PDB entry 2WWA | electron microscopy, 8.90 A resolution (very low resolution: no residue pairs are listed; an interface is given only as per-side residue counts) | chains A and D of the 15 polymer chains in the assembly

# Chain A
Name: Sec sixty-one protein homolog
Source organism: Saccharomyces cerevisiae
Reference sequence: P38353 (SSH1_YEAST); numbering as in UniProt (aligned over 1-490)
Amino-acid sequence (490 residues; numbered 1 to 490; the number before each row is that of its first residue):
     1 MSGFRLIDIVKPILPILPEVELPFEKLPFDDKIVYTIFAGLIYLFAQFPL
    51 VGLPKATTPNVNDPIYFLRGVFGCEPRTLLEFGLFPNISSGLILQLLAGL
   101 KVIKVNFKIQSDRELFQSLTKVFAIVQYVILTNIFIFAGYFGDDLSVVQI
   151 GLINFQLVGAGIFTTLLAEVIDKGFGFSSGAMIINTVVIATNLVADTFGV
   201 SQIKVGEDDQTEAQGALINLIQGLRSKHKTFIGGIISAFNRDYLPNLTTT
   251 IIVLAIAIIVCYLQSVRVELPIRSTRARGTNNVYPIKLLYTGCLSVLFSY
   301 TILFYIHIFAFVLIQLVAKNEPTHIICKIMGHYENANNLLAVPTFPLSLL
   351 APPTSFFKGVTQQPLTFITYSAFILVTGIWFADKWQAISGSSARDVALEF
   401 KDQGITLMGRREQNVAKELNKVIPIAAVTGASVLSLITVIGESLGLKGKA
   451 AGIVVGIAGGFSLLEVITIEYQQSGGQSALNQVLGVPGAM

# Chain D
Molecule: 25S RRNA
Source organism: Saccharomyces cerevisiae
Sequence (63 nucleotides; each row starts with the number of its first residue):
    41 AGAACGCAGCGAAAUGCGAUACGUAAUGUGAAUUGCAGAAUUCCGUGAAU
    91 CAUCGAAUCUUUG

# How chain A and chain D interact
At this resolution (9 A) residue pairs are not listed: 16 residues of chain A and 10 of chain D lie at the interface.

# Summary
16 residues of chain A face 10 of chain D across their interface.
Chain A is Sec sixty-one protein homolog and chain D is 25S RRNA, both from Saccharomyces cerevisiae; the
structure, Cryo-EM structure of idle yeast Ssh1 complex bound to the yeast 80S ribosome, was determined by
electron microscopy together with 2WW9 and 2WWB from the same study.
